3O4O - chains C and B of the 3 polymer chains in the assembly; structure by X-ray diffraction, 3.30 A resolution.

# Chain C
Name: Interleukin-1 receptor type 2
From: Homo sapiens
Notes: fragment: IL-1RII ectodomain, residues 14-343
UniProtKB: P27930 (IL1R2_HUMAN); residues 1-330 here correspond to UniProt positions 14-343 (UniProt number = residue number + 13)
Amino-acid sequence (339 residues; row label = number of the first residue in the row; numbers below 1 keep their minus sign (Ala-2 is residue -2)):
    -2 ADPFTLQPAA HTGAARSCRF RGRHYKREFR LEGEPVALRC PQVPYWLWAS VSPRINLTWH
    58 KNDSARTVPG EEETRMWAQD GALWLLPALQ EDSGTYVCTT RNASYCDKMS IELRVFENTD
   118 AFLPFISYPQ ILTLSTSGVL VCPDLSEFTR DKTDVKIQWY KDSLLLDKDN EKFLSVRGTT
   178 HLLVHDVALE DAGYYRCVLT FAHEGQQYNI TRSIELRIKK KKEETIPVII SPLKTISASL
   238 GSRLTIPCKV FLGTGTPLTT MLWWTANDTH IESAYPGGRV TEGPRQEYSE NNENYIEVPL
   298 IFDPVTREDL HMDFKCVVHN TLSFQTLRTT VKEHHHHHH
Not modelled in the structure: -2 to 14, 331-336
Cystine bridges: Cys15-Cys103, Cys37-Cys95, Cys139-Cys194, Cys245-Cys313
Covalently attached groups: N-acetylglucosamine (NAG) linked to Asn99, Asn206
Construct notes: expression tag (-2 to 0, 331-336)
UniProt features mapped onto this chain:
  - region: His316 to Glu330 (Contains proteolytic cleavage site)
  - glycosylation (N-linked (GlcNAc...) asparagine): Asn53, Asn59, Asn99, Asn206, Asn264

# Chain B
Name: Interleukin-1 receptor accessory protein
From: Homo sapiens
Notes: fragment: IL-1RAcP ectodomain, residues 21-350
UniProtKB: Q9NPH3 (IL1AP_HUMAN); residues 1-330 here correspond to UniProt positions 21-350 (UniProt number = residue number + 20)
Amino-acid sequence (339 residues; each row starts with the number of its first residue; numbers below 1 keep their minus sign (Ala-2 is residue -2)):
    -2 ADPSERCDDW GLDTMRQIQV FEDEPARIKC PLFEHFLKFN YSTAHSAGLT LIWYWTRQDR
    58 DLEEPINFRL PENRISKEKD VLWFRPTLLN DTGNYTCMLR NTTYCSKVAF PLEVVQKDSC
   118 FNSPMKLPVH KLYIEYGIQR ITCPNVDGYF PSSVKPTITW YMGCYKIQNF NNVIPEGMNL
   178 SFLIALISNN GNYTCVVTYP ENGRTFHLTR TLTVKVVGSP KNAVPPVIHS PNDHVVYEKE
   238 PGEELLIPCT VYFSFLMDSR NEVWWTIDGK KPDDITIDVT INESISHSRT EDETRTQILS
   298 IKKVTSEDLK RSYVCHARSA KGEVAKAAKV KQKHHHHHH
Not modelled in the structure: -2 to 3, 327-336
Cystine bridges: Cys4-Cys102, Cys27-Cys94, Cys117-Cys161, Cys140-Cys192, Cys246-Cys312
Covalently attached groups: N-acetylglucosamine (NAG) linked to Asn87, Asn91, Asn98, Asn189
Construct notes: expression tag (-2 to 0, 331-336)
UniProt features mapped onto this chain:
  - region: Ile49 to Phe65 (Essential for interaction with PTPRD)
  - glycosylation (N-linked (GlcNAc...) asparagine): Asn37, Asn87, Asn91, Asn98, Asn176, Asn189, Asn279

# How chain C and chain B interact
Residue-residue contacts (16):
  Ser132(C) - Lys218(B)
  Ser134(C) - Glu132(B)  hydrogen bond (side chain-backbone)
  Ser134(C) - Tyr133(B)  hydrogen bond (side chain-backbone)
  Ser134(C) - Gly134(B)
  Ser134(C) - Ile181(B)
  Leu171(C) - Ile135(B)  hydrophobic
  Val173(C) - Ile171(B)  hydrophobic
  Val173(C) - Leu180(B)  hydrophobic
  Leu180(C) - Gly134(B)
  Leu180(C) - Ile135(B)  hydrophobic
  His182(C) - Ile135(B)
  Ile223(C) - His226(B)
  Val225(C) - Asn229(B)
  Val225(C) - Val232(B)  hydrophobic
  Ile226(C) - Val232(B)
  Phe248(C) - His231(B)
Also at the interface, not in a pair above, chain C (15 interface residues in all): Gly135, Arg174, His178, Lys218, Ile227
Also at the interface, not in a pair above, chain B (14 interface residues in all): Asn168, Glu173

# Overview
15 residues of chain C and 14 residues of chain B are in contact, with 2 hydrogen bonds. Polar contacts
include Ser134(C)-Glu132(B) and Ser134(C)-Tyr133(B). N-acetylglucosamine is covalently linked to Asn99(C) and
Asn206(C). N-acetylglucosamine is covalently linked to Asn87(B), Asn91(B), Asn98(B) and Asn189(B).
Here chain C is Interleukin-1 receptor type 2 and chain B is Interleukin-1 receptor accessory protein, both
from Homo sapiens. Entry 3O4O (Crystal structure of an Interleukin-1 receptor complex) was determined by X-ray
diffraction.
